Entry 3WNH (X-ray diffraction, 1.50 A resolution); this record covers chains B and C of the 4 polymer chains in the assembly.

Chain B:
Name: Gag-Pol polyprotein
From: Human immunodeficiency virus type 1
Notes: fragment: Catalytic core domain
UniProt: P12497 (POL_HV1N5); residues 56-212 here correspond to UniProt positions 1203-1359 (UniProt number = residue number + 1147)
Amino-acid sequence (157 residues; each row starts with the number of its first residue):
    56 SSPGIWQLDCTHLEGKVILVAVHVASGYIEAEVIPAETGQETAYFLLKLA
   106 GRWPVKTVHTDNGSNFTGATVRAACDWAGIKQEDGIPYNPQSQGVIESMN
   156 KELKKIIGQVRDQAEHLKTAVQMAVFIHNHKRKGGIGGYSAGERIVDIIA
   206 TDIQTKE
Not modelled in the structure: 56, 139-152, 188-192, 210-212
Differences from the reference sequence: engineered mutation Ser56 (Cys1203 in P12497), Gly123 (Ser1270 in P12497), Ala124 (Thr1271 in P12497), Arg127 (Lys1274 in P12497), Asp131 (Trp1278 in P12497), Asp139 (Phe1286 in P12497), His185 (Phe1332 in P12497)
Bound ions: Cd2+ site 1: Cys65, His67, Glu92; Cd2+ site 2: Cys65, Glu92, Asp116
Curated features (UniProtKB/Swiss-Prot):
  - binding site (Mg(2+)): Asp64, Asp116, Glu152

Chain C:
Name: PK(NLE)DN(DVA) peptide
Amino-acid sequence (6 residues; numbered 1 to 6; the number before each row is that of its first residue):
     1 PKLDNV
Covalent attachments: covalent link Pro1-Val6
Modified residues: Leu3 (norleucine; NLE); Val6 (D-valine; DVA)

How chain B and chain C interact:
Pairs across the interface - 12 pairs, chain B then chain C:
  Asp167(B) - Lys2(C)  hydrogen bond (backbone-side chain)
  Gln168(B) - Lys2(C)
  Gln168(B) - Leu3(C)  hydrogen bond (backbone-backbone)
  Ala169(B) - Lys2(C)
  Ala169(B) - Asp4(C)
  Glu170(B) - Lys2(C)
  Glu170(B) - Asp4(C)  hydrogen bond (backbone-side chain)
  Glu170(B) - Asn5(C)
  His171(B) - Asp4(C)  hydrogen bond (backbone-side chain)
  His171(B) - Asn5(C)  hydrogen bond
  Thr174(B) - Asp4(C)  hydrogen bond
  Met178(B) - Leu3(C)

In short:
Chain B and chain C form an interface of 7 and 4 residues respectively, with 6 hydrogen bonds. Polar contacts
include Asp167(B)-Lys2(C), Glu170(B)-Asp4(C) and His171(B)-Asp4(C). Cys65(B), His67(B) and Glu92(B) form the
Cd2+ site 1. UniProt lists 3 Mg2+-binding residues on chain B.
Chain B is Gag-Pol polyprotein (Human immunodeficiency virus type 1) and chain C is PK(NLE)DN(DVA) peptide;
the structure, Cyclic hexapeptide PKZDNv in complex with HIV-1 integrase, was determined by X-ray diffraction.
